Entry 7EKQ (electron microscopy, 3.60 A resolution); this record covers chains A and B of the 19 polymer chains in the assembly.

Chain A:
Molecule: ATP-dependent Clp protease proteolytic subunit
From: Chlamydomonas reinhardtii
Reference sequence: A8INX1 (A8INX1_CHLRE); residues 1-238 here correspond to UniProt positions 46-283 (UniProt number = residue number + 45)
Sequence (238 residues; numbered 1 to 238; the number before each row is that of its first residue):
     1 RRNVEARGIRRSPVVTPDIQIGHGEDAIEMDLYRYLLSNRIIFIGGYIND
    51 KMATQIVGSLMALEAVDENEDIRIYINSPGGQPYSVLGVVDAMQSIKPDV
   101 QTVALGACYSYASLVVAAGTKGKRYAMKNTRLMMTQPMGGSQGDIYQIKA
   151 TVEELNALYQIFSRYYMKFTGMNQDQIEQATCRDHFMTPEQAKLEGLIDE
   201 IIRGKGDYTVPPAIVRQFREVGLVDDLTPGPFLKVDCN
Disordered / not traced: 1-11

Chain B:
Molecule: ATP-dependent Clp protease proteolytic subunit
From: Chlamydomonas reinhardtii
Notes: EC 3.4.21.92
Reference sequence: A8IL21 (A8IL21_CHLRE); residues 1-238 here correspond to UniProt positions 19-256 (UniProt number = residue number + 18)
Sequence (238 residues; row label = number of the first residue in the row):
     1 ARRSVAARSSAPELWTPTSEVKLAVSSRNPHPPVVCQGPPPPNPLVIERF
    51 QGVVSQLFQQRIVRLGGAVDDDMANLLVAQLLYLDSVDNKRDITMYVNSP
   101 GGSVTAGMAVFDTMRHIRPDVSTCCIGLAASMGAFILASGQAGKRYSLPN
   151 SRIMIHQPLGGAQGQATDIEIQANEILHHKLTLNGYLAQFTGQSMETITK
   201 DTDRDFFMSPQEAIEYGLVDAIISKPQMLQSREVALSS
Disordered / not traced: 1-41, 235-238

Interface between chain A and chain B:
Residue-residue contacts (62):
  Ser-12(A) with Gly-66(B); Ala-68(B), hydrogen bond (backbone-backbone); Asp-70(B); Met-73(B)
  Pro-13(A) with Ala-68(B)
  Pro-17(A) with Phe-50(B), hydrophobic; Arg-64(B)
  Asp-18(A) with Gln-51(B)
  Ile-19(A) with Phe-58(B), hydrophobic; Leu-76(B); Gln-80(B)
  Gln-20(A) with Gln-51(B); Ser-55(B), hydrogen bond (backbone-side chain); Phe-58(B)
  Ile-21(A) with Ser-55(B); Phe-58(B), hydrophobic; Gln-59(B); Tyr-83(B), hydrophobic
  His-23(A) with Gln-59(B); Tyr-83(B)
  Leu-32(A) with Leu-76(B); Ala-79(B), hydrophobic
  Tyr-33(A) with Asn-75(B); Leu-76(B)
  Tyr-35(A) with Tyr-83(B), hydrophobic
  Phe-43(A) with Ala-79(B), hydrophobic
  Gly-45(A) with Asn-75(B)
  Asn-77(A) with Asp-71(B); Asn-75(B), hydrogen bond
  Leu-105(A) with Val-78(B), hydrophobic; Ala-109(B), hydrophobic
  Gly-106(A) with Ala-109(B)
  Ala-107(A) with Thr-105(B)
  Tyr-109(A) with Glu-175(B), hydrogen bond
  Met-127(A) with Asp-112(B)
  Lys-128(A) with Asp-112(B)
  Asn-129(A) with Met-108(B); Phe-111(B); Asp-112(B), hydrogen bond (backbone-side chain); Tyr-186(B), hydrogen bond
  Arg-131(A) with Glu-175(B); His-178(B), hydrogen bond; His-179(B)
  Arg-183(A) with Gln-165(B), hydrogen bond; Thr-167(B), hydrogen bond
  Asp-184(A) with Ile-171(B)
  Phe-186(A) with Ile-171(B), hydrophobic
  Thr-188(A) with His-178(B)
  Arg-203(A) with His-116(B), hydrogen bond (backbone-side chain)
  Gly-204(A) with Arg-115(B)
  Lys-205(A) with Arg-115(B), hydrogen bond (side chain-backbone); Ile-117(B), hydrogen bond (side chain-backbone); Arg-118(B)
  Asp-207(A) with Tyr-186(B)
  Thr-209(A) with Tyr-186(B)
  Pro-212(A) with His-178(B); Leu-181(B), hydrophobic; Thr-182(B)
  Leu-233(A) with Leu-181(B), hydrophobic
  Lys-234(A) with Leu-181(B); Glu-196(B), salt bridge; Thr-199(B)
Interface residues without a listed pair, chain A (41 interface residues in all): Val-15, Thr-16, Tyr-75, Pro-79, Ile-202, Pro-211, Ala-213
Interface residues without a listed pair, chain B (46 interface residues in all): Ile-47, Val-54, Gly-67, Val-69, Asp-72, Leu-82, Asp-168, Gln-189, Met-195

In short:
Chain A and chain B form an interface of 41 and 46 residues respectively, with 12 hydrogen bonds and 1 salt
bridge. Polar pairs include Lys-234(A)/Glu-196(B), Gln-20(A)/Ser-55(B) and Asn-77(A)/Asn-75(B).
Chain A is ATP-dependent Clp protease proteolytic subunit and chain B is ATP-dependent Clp protease
proteolytic subunit, both from Chlamydomonas reinhardtii; the structure, CrClpP-S2c, was determined by
electron microscopy, deposited together with 7EKO.
